Entry 5GIP (X-ray diffraction, 3.13 A resolution); this record covers chains F and J of the 10 polymer chains in the assembly.

# Chain F
Molecule: Fibrillarin-like rRNA/tRNA 2'-O-methyltransferase
From: Sulfolobus solfataricus
Notes: EC 2.1.1.-
Reference sequence: A0A0E3JUC9 (A0A0E3JUC9_SULSF); numbering as in UniProt (aligned over 3-232)
Sequence (232 residues; each row starts with the number of its first residue):
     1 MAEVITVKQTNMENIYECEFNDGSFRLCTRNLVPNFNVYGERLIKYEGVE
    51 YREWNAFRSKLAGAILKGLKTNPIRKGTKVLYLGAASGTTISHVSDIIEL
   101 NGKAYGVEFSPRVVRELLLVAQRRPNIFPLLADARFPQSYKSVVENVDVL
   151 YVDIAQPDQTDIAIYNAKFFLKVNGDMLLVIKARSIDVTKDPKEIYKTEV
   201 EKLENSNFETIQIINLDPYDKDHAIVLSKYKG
Not modelled in the structure: 1-4, 232
Sequence notes: initiating methionine (1); expression tag (2)
Residues lining bound ligands: S-adenosylhomocysteine (SAH): Lys60, Tyr82, Gly84, Ala85, Ala86, Thr89, Thr90, Val107, Glu108, Phe109, Ser110, Val113, Ala132, Asp133, Ala134, Arg135, Asp153, Ile154, Ala155, Gln156, Lys182

# Chain J
Molecule: substrate
Sequence (11 nucleotides; row label = number of the first residue in the row):
     1 CCAUGAGUGUU

# Chain F / chain J interface
Residue-residue contacts (21):
  Tyr39(F) - G7(J)  phosphate contact
  Phe57(F) - G5(J)  phosphate contact
  Arg58(F) - G5(J)  phosphate contact
  Arg58(F) - A6(J)  salt bridge to the phosphate
  Arg58(F) - G7(J)  salt bridge to the phosphate
  Lys60(F) - U4(J)  hydrogen bond to the sugar
  Lys60(F) - G5(J)  phosphate contact
  Ser87(F) - A6(J)  sugar contact
  Thr89(F) - A6(J)  hydrogen bond to the phosphate
  Lys182(F) - U4(J)  hydrogen bond to the sugar
  Arg184(F) - C2(J)  sugar contact
  Arg184(F) - A3(J)  sugar contact
  Ser185(F) - A3(J)  base contact
  Val188(F) - C2(J)  base contact
  Asp220(F) - U4(J)  phosphate contact
  Asp220(F) - G5(J)  phosphate contact
  Lys221(F) - A3(J)  salt bridge to the phosphate
  Lys221(F) - U4(J)  hydrogen bond to the phosphate
  Asp222(F) - A3(J)  sugar contact
  His223(F) - A3(J)  hydrogen bond to the sugar
  His223(F) - U4(J)  hydrogen bond to the sugar
Also at the interface, not in a pair above, chain F (16 interface residues in all): Gly40, Ala86

# Summary
16 residues of chain F face 6 of chain J across their interface, with 6 hydrogen bonds and 3 salt bridges.
Among the polar pairs are Lys60(F)-U4(J), Lys182(F)-U4(J) and His223(F)-A3(J). Ligands of chain F:
S-adenosylhomocysteine.
Chain F is Fibrillarin-like rRNA/tRNA 2'-O-methyltransferase (Sulfolobus solfataricus) and chain J is
substrate; the structure, Crystal structure of box C/D RNP with 13 nt guide regions and 11 nt substrates, was
determined by X-ray diffraction (same publication as 5GIN and 5GIO).
